PDB entry 8RCQ | X-ray diffraction, 3.80 A resolution | chains A and B

# Chain A
Protein: Nucleoprotein
From: Toscana virus
UniProtKB: P21701 (NCAP_TOSV); numbering as in UniProt (aligned over 2-253)
Chain sequence (253 residues; row label = number of the first residue in the row):
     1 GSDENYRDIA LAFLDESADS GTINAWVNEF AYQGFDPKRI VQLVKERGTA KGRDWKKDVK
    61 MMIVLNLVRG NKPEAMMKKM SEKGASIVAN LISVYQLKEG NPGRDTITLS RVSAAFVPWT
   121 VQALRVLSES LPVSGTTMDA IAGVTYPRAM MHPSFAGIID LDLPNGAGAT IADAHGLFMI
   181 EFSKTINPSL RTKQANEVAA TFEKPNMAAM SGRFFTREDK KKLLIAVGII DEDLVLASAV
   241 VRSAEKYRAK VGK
Disordered / not traced: 1-3, 33-34, 253
Sequence notes: expression tag (1)
Swiss-Prot annotation at these positions:
  - binding site (RNA): Tyr32, Phe35, Val68, Lys72, Ser110, Arg111, Arg191, Thr201, Lys204, Ser211

# Chain B
Protein: VHH
From: Lama glama
Notes: antibody fragment or engineered binder
Chain sequence (137 residues; row label = number of the first residue in the row):
     1 MGQVQLVESG GGSVQAGGSL RLSCAASGDA GRRYCMAWFR QAPGKEREGV AFISTANGRT
    61 DYVDSVKGRF TISQNSAKNT VYLQMNSLKP EDTAMYYCAS RGYGYLSCSS YSLAAYNYWG
   121 QGTQVTVSSL EHHHHHH
Disordered / not traced: 30-32, 112-116, 128-137

# Chain A / chain B interface
Residue-residue contacts (20):
  Leu161(A) with Arg33(B), hydrogen bond (backbone-side chain)
  Asp162(A) with Arg33(B)
  Leu163(A) with Arg33(B), hydrogen bond (backbone-side chain)
  Gly166(A) with Arg33(B)
  Ala172(A) with Tyr105(B), hydrogen bond (backbone-side chain)
  Asp173(A) with Gly104(B); Tyr105(B), hydrogen bond (side chain-backbone)
  His175(A) with Tyr105(B)
  Phe202(A) with Tyr105(B), hydrophobic
  Glu203(A) with Tyr105(B); Leu106(B)
  Asn206(A) with Tyr105(B), hydrogen bond
  Met207(A) with Tyr103(B), hydrophobic
  Met210(A) with Tyr105(B)
  Tyr247(A) with Tyr105(B), hydrogen bond (side chain-backbone)
  Arg248(A) with Arg59(B), hydrogen bond (backbone-side chain)
  Ala249(A) with Arg59(B)
  Val251(A) with Tyr105(B); Ser107(B)
  Gly252(A) with Arg59(B)
Interface residues without a listed pair, chain A (19 interface residues in all): Asn165, Gly176
Interface features reported in the paper:
  - epitope / paratope residues, chain A: Leu161(A), Asp162(A), Leu163(A), Gly166(A), Ala172(A), Asp173(A), His175(A), Phe202(A), Glu203(A), Asn206(A), Met207(A), Met210(A), Tyr247(A), Val251(A)
  - epitope / paratope residues, chain B: Arg33(B), Tyr103(B), Gly104(B), Tyr105(B), Leu106(B)

# In short
The interface between chain A and chain B involves 19 residues on one side and 7 on the other, with 7 hydrogen
bonds. Among the polar pairs are Leu161(A)-Arg33(B), Leu163(A)-Arg33(B) and Ala172(A)-Tyr105(B). From UniProt:
10 RNA-binding residues on chain A. From the paper: epitope/paratope residues Leu161(A), Asp162(A) and
Arg33(B) among others.
Chain A is Nucleoprotein (Toscana virus) and chain B is VHH (Lama glama); the structure, Structural
flexibility of Nucleoprotein of the Toscana virus in the presence of a nanobody, was determined by X-ray
diffraction.
